Entry 7UAP (electron microscopy, 2.80 A resolution); this record covers chains H and L of the 9 polymer chains in the assembly.

== Chain H ==
Protein: C1520 Fab Heavy Chain
Organism: Homo sapiens
Notes: antibody fragment or engineered binder
Sequence (233 residues; each row starts with the number of its first residue; a row labelled like 82A-82C holds insertion residues (82A, then the next letters in order)):
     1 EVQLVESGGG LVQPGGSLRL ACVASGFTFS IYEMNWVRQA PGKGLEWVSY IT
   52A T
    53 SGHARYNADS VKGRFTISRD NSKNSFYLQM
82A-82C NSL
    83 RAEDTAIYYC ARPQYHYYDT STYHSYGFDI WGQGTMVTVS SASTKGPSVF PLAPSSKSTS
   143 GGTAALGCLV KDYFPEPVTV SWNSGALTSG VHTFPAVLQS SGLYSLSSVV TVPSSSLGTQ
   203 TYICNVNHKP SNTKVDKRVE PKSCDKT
Unresolved in the structure: 123-229
Disulfide bonds: Cys22-Cys92

== Chain L ==
Protein: C1520 Fab Light Chain
Organism: Homo sapiens
Notes: antibody fragment or engineered binder
Sequence (217 residues; each row starts with the number of its first residue; note: 1 number in that range is skipped by the numbering (no residue carries it; nothing is unmodelled there); a row labelled like 54A-54D holds insertion residues (54A, then the next letters in order); X marks 1 residue of unknown identity (built as UNK)):
     1 QLVLTQSPS
    11 ASASLGASVN LTCTLSS
   27A G
    28 HNSYAIAWHQ QQPEKGPRYL MSLNSDG
54A-54D SHTK
    55 GDGIPDRFSG SSSGAERFLT ISSLQSEDEA DYYCQTWDTG IRVFGGGTRL TV
  106A L
   107 GQPKAAPSVT LFPPSSEELQ ANKATLVCLI SDFYPGAVTV AWKADSSPVK AGVETTTPSK
   167 QSNNKYAASS YLSLTPXQWK SHRSYSCQVT HEGSTVEKTV APTECS
Unresolved in the structure: 108-212
Disulfide bonds: Cys23-Cys88
Glycans and other covalent adducts: N-acetylglucosamine (NAG) linked to Asn20

== Chain H / chain L interface ==
Residue-residue contacts - 23 pairs, chain H then chain L:
  Asn35(H) with Arg96(L), hydrogen bond
  Leu45(H) with Phe98(L), hydrophobic
  Trp47(H) with Gly94(L); Ile95(L), hydrophobic; Arg96(L); Val97(L); Phe98(L)
  Tyr50(H) with Gly94(L)
  Tyr91(H) with Lys42(L), hydrogen bond (side chain-backbone); Gly43(L)
  His106(H) with Ala32(L); Ser49(L); Asn51(L), hydrogen bond
  Ser107(H) with Trp91(L), hydrogen bond (backbone-side chain)
  Tyr108(H) with Trp91(L); Arg96(L)
  Gly109(H) with Trp91(L)
  Phe110(H) with His36(L); Tyr46(L); Phe98(L), hydrophobic
  Asp111(H) with Arg45(L), hydrogen bond (backbone-side chain)
  Trp113(H) with His36(L); Pro44(L), hydrophobic
Other interface residues (no listed pair), chain H (17 interface residues in all): Glu33, Gln39, Lys43, Gly44, Asn59
Other interface residues (no listed pair), chain L (19 interface residues in all): Gln38, Leu50, Tyr87, Gln89

== In short ==
17 residues of chain H and 19 residues of chain L are in contact, with 5 hydrogen bonds. Polar contacts
include Asn35(H)-Arg96(L), Tyr91(H)-Lys42(L) and His106(H)-Asn51(L). N-acetylglucosamine is covalently linked
to Asn20(L).
Chain H is C1520 Fab Heavy Chain and chain L is C1520 Fab Light Chain, both from Homo sapiens; the structure,
Structure of the SARS-CoV-2 S 6P trimer in complex with the neutralizing antibody Fab fragment, C1520, was
determined by electron microscopy together with 7UAQ and 7UAR from the same study.
